PDB entry 8FOJ | electron microscopy, 4.80 A resolution (low resolution: residue-level contacts below are approximate; hydrogen-bond / salt-bridge calls are withheld) | chains A and B of the 6 polymer chains in the assembly

# Chain A
Name: DNA primase
Source organism: Saccharomyces cerevisiae
UniProtKB: A0A8H4C1R0 (A0A8H4C1R0_YEASX); residue numbers follow UniProt; this construct covers 1-409
Chain sequence (409 residues; row label = number of the first residue in the row):
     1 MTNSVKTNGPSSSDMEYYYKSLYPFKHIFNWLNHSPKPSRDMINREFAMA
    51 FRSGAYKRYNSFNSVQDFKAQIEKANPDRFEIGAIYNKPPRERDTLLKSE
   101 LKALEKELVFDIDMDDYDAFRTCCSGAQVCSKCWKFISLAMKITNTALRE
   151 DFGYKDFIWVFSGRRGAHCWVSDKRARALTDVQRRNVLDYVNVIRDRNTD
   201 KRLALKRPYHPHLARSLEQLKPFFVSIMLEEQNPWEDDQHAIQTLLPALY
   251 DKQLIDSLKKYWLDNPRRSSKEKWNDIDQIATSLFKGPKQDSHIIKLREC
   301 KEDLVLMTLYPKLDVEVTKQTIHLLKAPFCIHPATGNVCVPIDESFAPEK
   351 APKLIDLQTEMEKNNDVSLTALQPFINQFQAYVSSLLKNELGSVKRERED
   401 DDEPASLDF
Disordered / not traced: 1-18, 49-57, 91-100, 262-269, 355-366, 394-409

# Chain B
Name: DNA primase large subunit
Source organism: Saccharomyces cerevisiae
UniProtKB: A0A6A5PVV0 (A0A6A5PVV0_YEASX); residues 1-528 here = UniProt positions 1-528
Chain sequence (528 residues; each row starts with the number of its first residue):
     1 MFRQSKRRIASRKNFSSYDDIVKSELDVGNTNAANQIILSSSSSEEEKKL
    51 YARLYESKLSFYDLPPQGEITLEQFEIWAIDRLKILLEIESCLSRNKSIK
   101 EIETIIKPQFQKLLPFNTESLEDRKKDYYSHFILRLCFCRSKELREKFVR
   151 AETFLFKIRFNMLTSTDQTKFVQSLDLPLLQFISNEEKAELSHQLYQTVS
   201 ASLQFQLNLNEEHQRKQYFQQEKFIKLPFENVIELVGNRLVFLKDGYAYL
   251 PQFQQLNLLSNEFASKLNQELIKTYQYLPRLNEDDRLLPILNHLSSGYTI
   301 ADFNQQKANQFSENVDDEINAQSVWSEEISSNYPLCIKNLMEGLKKNHHL
   351 RYYGRQQLSLFLKGIGLSADEALKFWSEAFTRNGNMTMEKFNKEYRYSFR
   401 HNYGLEGNRINYKPWDCHTILSKPRPGRGDYHGCPFRDWSHERLSAELRS
   451 MKLTQAQIISVLDSCQKGEYTIACTKVFEMTHNSASADLEIGEQTHIAHP
   501 NLYFERSRQLQKKQQKLEKEKLFNNGNH
Disordered / not traced: 1-41, 175-179, 251-253, 300-316, 382-386, 483-495, 513-528
Metal / ion sites: 4Fe-4S cluster Fe: Cys336, Cys417, Cys434, Cys474
Residues lining bound ligands: 4Fe-4S cluster (SF4): Pro334, Leu335, Cys336, Cys417, Ile420, Gly433, Cys434, Pro435, Phe436, Tyr470, Thr471, Cys474, His499, Pro500

# Interface between chain A and chain B
Pairs across the interface (29; chain A residue first):
  Arg149(A) - Asp245(B)
  Glu150(A) - Lys244(B)
  Glu150(A) - Asp245(B)
  Asp151(A) - Leu243(B)
  Asp151(A) - Lys244(B)
  Asp151(A) - Asp245(B)
  Asp151(A) - Gly246(B)
  Phe152(A) - Asp245(B)
  Phe152(A) - Gly246(B)
  Gly153(A) - Asp245(B)
  Gly153(A) - Gly246(B)
  Tyr154(A) - Phe229(B)
  Arg175(A) - Pro228(B)
  Arg175(A) - Glu230(B)
  Gln183(A) - Glu230(B)
  Asn186(A) - Ile233(B)
  Tyr190(A) - Val236(B)
  Tyr190(A) - Val241(B)
  Arg195(A) - Gly237(B)
  Lys206(A) - Ala201(B)
  Tyr209(A) - Gln197(B)
  His210(A) - Thr198(B)
  His210(A) - Arg239(B)
  His210(A) - Val241(B)
  Pro211(A) - Gln194(B)
  Pro211(A) - Gln197(B)
  Pro211(A) - Thr198(B)
  Pro211(A) - Phe242(B)
  Ala214(A) - Gln197(B)
Other interface residues (no listed pair), chain A (18 interface residues in all): Leu179, Asp189
Other interface residues (no listed pair), chain B (18 interface residues in all): Tyr247

# Overview
The chain A/chain B interface involves 18 residues from each chain. Chain B binds 4Fe-4S cluster. Cys336(B),
Cys417(B), Cys434(B) and Cys474(B) coordinate a 4Fe-4S cluster Fe ion.
Chain A is DNA primase and chain B is DNA primase large subunit, both from Saccharomyces cerevisiae; the
structure, Cryo-EM structure of S. cerevisiae DNA polymerase alpha-primase complex in the post RNA handoff
state, was determined by electron microscopy, deposited together with 8FOC, 8FOD, 8FOE, 8FOH and 8FOK.
